Entry 1JKQ (X-ray diffraction, 2.86 A resolution); this record covers chains B and C of the 3 polymer chains in the assembly.

# Chain B
Molecule: 14-nt DNA strand
Sequence (14 nucleotides; numbered 16 to 29; the number before each row is that of its first residue):
    16 ATCTTATAAA AAAC

# Chain C
Protein: DNA-invertase hin
Notes: fragment: residues 139 to 190
Reference sequence: P03013 (HIN_SALTY); residues 139-190 here = UniProt positions 139-190
Amino-acid sequence (52 residues; numbered 139 to 190; the number before each row is that of its first residue):
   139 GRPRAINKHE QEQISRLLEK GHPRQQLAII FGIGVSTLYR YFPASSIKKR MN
Unresolved in the structure: 139, 186-190

# How chain B and chain C interact
Pairs across the interface - 12 pairs, chain B then chain C:
  DC18(B) / Tyr-177(C)  sugar contact
  DT19(B) / Arg-162(C)  salt bridge to the phosphate
  DT19(B) / Tyr-177(C)  hydrogen bond to the phosphate
  DT19(B) / Ala-182(C)  phosphate contact
  DT20(B) / Tyr-177(C)  base contact
  DT20(B) / Pro-181(C)  phosphate contact
  DT20(B) / Ala-182(C)  hydrogen bond to the phosphate
  DT20(B) / Ser-183(C)  hydrogen bond to the phosphate
  DA26(B) / Arg-140(C)  hydrogen bond to the base
  DA27(B) / Arg-140(C)  sugar contact
  DA27(B) / Pro-141(C)  phosphate contact
  DA28(B) / Pro-141(C)  phosphate contact
Interface residues without a listed pair, chain B (7 interface residues in all): DA21
Interface residues without a listed pair, chain C (9 interface residues in all): Gln-163, Ser-174

# In short
7 residues of chain B and 9 residues of chain C are in contact; the contacts include 4 hydrogen bonds and 1
salt bridge. Among the polar pairs are DA26(B)/Arg-140(C), DT19(B)/Tyr-177(C) and DT20(B)/Ala-182(C).
Chain B is a 14-nt DNA strand and chain C is DNA-invertase hin; the structure, Testing the Water-Mediated HIN
Recombinase DNA Recognition by Systematic Mutations, was determined by X-ray diffraction (same publication as
1IJW, 1JJ6, 1JJ8, 1JKO, 1JKP and 1JKR).
